9JJ9 - chains B and A of the 3 polymer chains in the assembly; structure by electron microscopy, 2.71 A resolution.

# Chain B
Name: Polyketide synthase GfsA
Organism: Streptomyces graminofaciens
Notes: EC 2.3.1.-, 4.1.1.-
Reference sequence: E0D202 (GFSA_STRHA); the construct lacks a stretch of the UniProt sequence and is renumbered around it, so the offset changes along the chain: 13-545 = UniProt 13-545; 864-876 = UniProt 546-558; 877-934 = UniProt 870-927
Chain sequence (605 residues; each row starts with the number of its first residue; note: 318 numbers in that range are skipped by the numbering (no residue carries them; nothing is unmodelled there)):
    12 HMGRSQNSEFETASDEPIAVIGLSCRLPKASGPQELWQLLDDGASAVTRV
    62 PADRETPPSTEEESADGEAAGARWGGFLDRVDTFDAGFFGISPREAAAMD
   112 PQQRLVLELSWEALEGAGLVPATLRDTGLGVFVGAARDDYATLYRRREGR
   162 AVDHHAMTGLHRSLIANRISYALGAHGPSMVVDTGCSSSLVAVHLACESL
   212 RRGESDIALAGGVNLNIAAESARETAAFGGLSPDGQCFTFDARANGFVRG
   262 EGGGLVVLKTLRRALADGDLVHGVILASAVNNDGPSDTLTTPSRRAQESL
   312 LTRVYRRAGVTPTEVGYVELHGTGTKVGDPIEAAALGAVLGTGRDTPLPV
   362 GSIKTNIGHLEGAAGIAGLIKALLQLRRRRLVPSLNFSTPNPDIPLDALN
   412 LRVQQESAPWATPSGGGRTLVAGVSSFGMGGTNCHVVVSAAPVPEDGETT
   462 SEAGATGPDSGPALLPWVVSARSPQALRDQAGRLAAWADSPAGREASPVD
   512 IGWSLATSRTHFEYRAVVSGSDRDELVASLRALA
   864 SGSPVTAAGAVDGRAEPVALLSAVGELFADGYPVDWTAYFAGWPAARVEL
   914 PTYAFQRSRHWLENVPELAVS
Not modelled in the structure: 12-26, 63-84, 158-164, 424-429, 454-476, 864-896, 904-907, 927-934
Differences from the reference sequence: expression tag (12); engineered mutation C197 (Gln in E0D202)
Glycans and other covalent adducts: compound 9EF linked to C197

# Chain A
Name: Polyketide synthase GfsA
Organism: Streptomyces graminofaciens
Notes: EC 2.3.1.-, 4.1.1.-
Reference sequence: E0D202 (GFSA_STRHA); the construct lacks a stretch of the UniProt sequence and is renumbered around it, so the offset changes along the chain: 13-546 = UniProt 13-546; 865-876 = UniProt 547-558; 877-934 = UniProt 870-927
Chain sequence (605 residues; numbered 12 to 934; 318 numbers in that range are skipped by the numbering (no residue carries them; nothing is unmodelled there); the number before each row is that of its first residue):
    12 HMGRSQNSEFETASDEPIAVIGLSCRLPKASGPQELWQLLDDGASAVTRV
    62 PADRETPPSTEEESADGEAAGARWGGFLDRVDTFDAGFFGISPREAAAMD
   112 PQQRLVLELSWEALEGAGLVPATLRDTGLGVFVGAARDDYATLYRRREGR
   162 AVDHHAMTGLHRSLIANRISYALGAHGPSMVVDTGCSSSLVAVHLACESL
   212 RRGESDIALAGGVNLNIAAESARETAAFGGLSPDGQCFTFDARANGFVRG
   262 EGGGLVVLKTLRRALADGDLVHGVILASAVNNDGPSDTLTTPSRRAQESL
   312 LTRVYRRAGVTPTEVGYVELHGTGTKVGDPIEAAALGAVLGTGRDTPLPV
   362 GSIKTNIGHLEGAAGIAGLIKALLQLRRRRLVPSLNFSTPNPDIPLDALN
   412 LRVQQESAPWATPSGGGRTLVAGVSSFGMGGTNCHVVVSAAPVPEDGETT
   462 SEAGATGPDSGPALLPWVVSARSPQALRDQAGRLAAWADSPAGREASPVD
   512 IGWSLATSRTHFEYRAVVSGSDRDELVASLRALAS
   865 GSPVTAAGAVDGRAEPVALLSAVGELFADGYPVDWTAYFAGWPAARVELP
   915 TYAFQRSRHWLENVPELAVS
Not modelled in the structure: 12-26, 64-84, 159-162, 424-429, 454-476, 865-907, 927-934
Differences from the reference sequence: expression tag (12); engineered mutation C197 (Gln in E0D202)

# How chain B and chain A interact
Contacting residue pairs - 88 pairs, chain B then chain A:
  R136(B) - P296(A)
  D137(B) - P296(A)
  Y155(B) - E235(A)
  R156(B) - T153(A)
  H165(B) - F239(A)
  M168(B) - F239(A)  hydrophobic
  M168(B) - M440(A)  hydrophobic
  R173(B) - D194(A)
  S174(B) - D194(A)
  S174(B) - T195(A)  hydrogen bond (side chain-backbone)
  L175(B) - G441(A)
  N178(B) - T195(A)
  N178(B) - N293(A)
  N178(B) - G441(A)
  N178(B) - T443(A)  hydrogen bond
  R179(B) - L300(A)
  S181(B) - N293(A)
  S181(B) - G295(A)
  Y182(B) - G295(A)
  Y182(B) - D298(A)
  Y182(B) - T299(A)
  Y182(B) - L300(A)
  G185(B) - G295(A)
  G185(B) - P296(A)
  A186(B) - N293(A)
  A186(B) - G295(A)
  H187(B) - N292(A)
  H187(B) - N293(A)  hydrogen bond (backbone-backbone)
  H187(B) - D294(A)  hydrogen bond (side chain-backbone)
  H187(B) - P296(A)
  G188(B) - N292(A)
  G188(B) - N293(A)  hydrogen bond (backbone-backbone)
  P189(B) - V291(A)
  S190(B) - N293(A)
  S190(B) - T443(A)  hydrogen bond (backbone-side chain)
  M191(B) - V193(A)  hydrophobic
  M191(B) - T195(A)
  M191(B) - V202(A)  hydrophobic
  M191(B) - L206(A)  hydrophobic
  V192(B) - V193(A)
  V192(B) - D194(A)  hydrogen bond (backbone-backbone)
  V193(B) - M191(A)  hydrophobic
  V193(B) - V192(A)
  D194(B) - R173(A)
  D194(B) - M191(A)
  D194(B) - V192(A)  hydrogen bond (backbone-backbone)
  T195(B) - S174(A)
  T195(B) - S190(A)
  T195(B) - M191(A)
  V202(B) - M191(A)  hydrophobic
  E209(B) - R213(A)
  R213(B) - E209(A)  salt bridge
  R213(B) - R213(A)
  E215(B) - H205(A)  salt bridge
  E235(B) - Y155(A)
  E235(B) - V163(A)
  A238(B) - V163(A)  hydrophobic
  F239(B) - H165(A)
  F239(B) - M168(A)  hydrophobic
  V291(B) - P189(A)
  V291(B) - E215(A)
  N292(B) - H187(A)
  N292(B) - G188(A)
  N293(B) - N178(A)
  N293(B) - S181(A)
  N293(B) - A186(A)
  N293(B) - H187(A)  hydrogen bond (backbone-side chain)
  N293(B) - G188(A)  hydrogen bond (backbone-backbone)
  N293(B) - S190(A)
  D294(B) - H187(A)
  G295(B) - S181(A)
  G295(B) - Y182(A)
  G295(B) - G185(A)
  G295(B) - A186(A)
  P296(B) - G185(A)
  P296(B) - H187(A)
  S297(B) - Y182(A)
  D298(B) - Y182(A)  hydrogen bond (backbone-side chain)
  L300(B) - T169(A)
  L300(B) - N178(A)
  L300(B) - R179(A)
  L300(B) - Y182(A)  hydrophobic
  M440(B) - M168(A)  hydrophobic
  M440(B) - L175(A)  hydrophobic
  G441(B) - L175(A)
  G441(B) - N178(A)
  T443(B) - N178(A)  hydrogen bond
  T443(B) - S190(A)  hydrogen bond (side chain-backbone)
Interface residues without a listed pair, chain B (53 interface residues in all): A147, T153, T169, G196, H205, L206, E231, T299, A307, G442
Interface residues without a listed pair, chain A (54 interface residues in all): R136, D149, R156, D164, A167, H172, E231, A238, S297, A307

# Overview
53 residues of chain B and 54 residues of chain A are in contact; the contacts include 13 hydrogen bonds and 2
salt bridges. Among the polar pairs are R213(B)-E209(A), E215(B)-H205(A) and S174(B)-T195(A).
Both chains are Polyketide synthase GfsA (Streptomyces graminofaciens). Entry 9JJ9 (Class 3 state of the GfsA
KSQ-ancestralAT chimeric didomain in complex with the GfsA ACP domain) was determined by electron microscopy
together with 9IYW and 9JJB from the same study.
